PDB entry 2A57 | X-ray diffraction, 2.75 A resolution | chains A and B of the 5 polymer chains in the assembly

Chain A (and B):
Name: 6,7-dimethyl-8-ribityllumazine synthase
Organism: Schizosaccharomyces pombe
Notes: EC 2.5.1.78; chain B of this document is another copy of the same molecule, construct and numbering; everything in this record applies to it too
UniProt: Q9UUB1 (RIB4_SCHPO); residue numbers follow UniProt; this construct covers 1-159
Amino-acid sequence (159 residues; each row starts with the number of its first residue):
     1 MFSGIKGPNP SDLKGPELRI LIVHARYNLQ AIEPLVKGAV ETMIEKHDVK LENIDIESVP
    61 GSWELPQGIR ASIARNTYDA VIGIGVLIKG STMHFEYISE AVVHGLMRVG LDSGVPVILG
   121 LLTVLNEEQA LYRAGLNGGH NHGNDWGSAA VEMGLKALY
Not modelled in the structure: 1-12, 159
Construct notes: engineered mutation Y27 (Trp in Q9UUB1)
Ligand contacts:
  - carboxyethyllumazine (CRM; 3-[8-((2S,3S,4R)-2,3,4,5-tetrahydroxypentyl)-2,4,7-trioxo-1,3,8-trihydropteridin-6-yl]propanoic acid), molecule 1: A25, Y27, N28, P60, G61, S62, W63, E64, V86, L87, I88, H94
  - carboxyethyllumazine (CRM), molecule 2: I118, L119, W146
UniProt features mapped onto this chain:
  - active site: H94 (Proton donor)
  - binding site (5-amino-6-(D-ribitylamino)uracil): S62 to E64, V86 to I88, L119
  - binding site ((2S)-2-hydroxy-3-oxobutyl phosphate): S91, T92, R133
What the authors report for this chain:
  - binding site for carboxyethyllumazine: Y27, W63, H94, L119
  - contacts within the chain: H142-D145 (citing earlier work)
  - catalytic residues: H94 (citing earlier work)

How chain A and chain B interact:
Pairs across the interface (45):
  E96(A) with Y97(B)
  S99(A) with Y97(B)
  E100(A) with E100(B)
  V103(A) with W63(B); Y97(B); A101(B), hydrophobic
  H104(A) with E100(B), salt bridge; A101(B); H104(B)
  M107(A) with W63(B), hydrophobic; P66(B), hydrophobic
  R108(A) with R108(B)
  G110(A) with Q67(B)
  L111(A) with P66(B); R70(B); R108(B)
  D112(A) with R108(B), salt bridge
  G114(A) with R70(B)
  V115(A) with Q67(B)
  P116(A) with Q67(B)
  V117(A) with W63(B), hydrogen bond (backbone-side chain); Q67(B), hydrogen bond (backbone-side chain)
  L119(A) with W63(B); I98(B), hydrophobic
  L121(A) with H94(B)
  T123(A) with T92(B); M93(B), hydrogen bond (backbone-backbone); H94(B), hydrogen bond (side chain-backbone); Y97(B)
  V124(A) with T92(B)
  L125(A) with S91(B); T92(B)
  Q129(A) with S91(B), hydrogen bond (side chain-backbone); T92(B)
  R133(A) with S91(B); T92(B)
  E152(A) with R26(B), salt bridge; S58(B); V59(B); P60(B)
  M153(A) with V59(B), hydrophobic; P60(B); E64(B)
  K156(A) with R26(B); S58(B), hydrogen bond (side chain-backbone)
Also at the interface, not in a pair above, chain A (29 interface residues in all): F95, L106, I118, D145, A149
Also at the interface, not in a pair above, chain B (23 interface residues in all): Y27, G68, G105, V109

Summary:
29 residues of chain A face 23 of chain B across their interface; the contacts include 6 hydrogen bonds and 3
salt bridges. Polar pairs include H104(A)-E100(B), D112(A)-R108(B) and E152(A)-R26(B). Bound to chain A:
carboxyethyllumazine. The paper reports the catalytic residue H94(A); a binding site for carboxyethyllumazine
at Y27(A), W63(A) and H94(A) among others.
Both chains are 6,7-dimethyl-8-ribityllumazine synthase (Schizosaccharomyces pombe). Entry 2A57 (Structure of
6,7-Dimthyl-8-ribityllumazine synthase from Schizosaccharomyces pombe mutant W27Y with bound ligand
6-carboxyethyl-7-oxo-8-ribityllumazine) was determined by X-ray diffraction together with 2A58 and 2A59 from
the same study.
